1T8F - chain A; structure by X-ray diffraction, 2.15 A resolution.

# Chain A
Molecule: Lysozyme
Source organism: Enterobacteria phage T4
Notes: EC 3.2.1.17
Reference sequence: P00720 (LYCV_BPT4); residue numbers follow UniProt; this construct covers 1-164
Sequence (164 residues; row label = number of the first residue in the row):
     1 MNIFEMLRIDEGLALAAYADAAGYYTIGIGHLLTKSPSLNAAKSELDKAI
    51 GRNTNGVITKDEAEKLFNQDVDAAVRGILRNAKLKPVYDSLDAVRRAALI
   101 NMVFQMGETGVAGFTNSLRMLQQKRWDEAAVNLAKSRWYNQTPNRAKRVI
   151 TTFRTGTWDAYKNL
Disordered / not traced: 163-164
Differences from the reference sequence: engineered mutation Ala-14 (Arg in P00720), Ala-16 (Lys in P00720), Ala-17 (Ile in P00720), Ala-19 (Lys in P00720), Ala-21 (Thr in P00720), Ala-22 (Glu in P00720), Thr-54 (Cys in P00720), Ala-97 (Cys in P00720)
Swiss-Prot annotation at these positions:
  - active site (Proton donor/acceptor): Glu-11, Asp-20
  - binding site (substrate): Leu-32, Phe-104, Ser-117, Asn-132
  - mutagenesis: Glu-11 (E11A/F/H/M/N: Complete loss of enzymatic activity; E11N: Loss of 84% of enzymatic activity; E11Q: Complete loss of activity), Asp-20 (D20A/N/S/T: Complete loss of enzymatic activity; D20C: Nearly no effet on specific enzymatic activity; D20E/Q: Loss of 99% of enzymatic activity), Thr-26 (T26E: Complete loss of activity at neutral pH; covalently bound substrate; T26H: Facilitates transglycosylation more effectively than hydrolysis; covalently bound substrate), Gly-30 (G30A: Almost complete loss of enzymatic activity; G30F: Almost complete loss of enzymatic activity. The enzyme is destabilized by 1.5 kcal/mol), Ser-117 (S117F: 10-fold decrease in enzymatic activity; S117I: 500-fold decrease in enzymatic activity; S117V: 50-fold decrease in enzymatic activity), Asn-132 (N132I: 5-fold decrease in enzymatic activity; N132M/F: 2-fold decrease in enzymatic activity)
From the paper describing this entry:
  - mutagenesis - R14A/K16A/I17A/K19A/T21A/E22A: decreased stability
  - conformationally variable residues (side-chain flip): Arg-137

# Overview
From UniProt: active-site residues Glu-11 and Asp-20, 4 substrate-binding residues and 6 mutagenesis sites.
From the paper: R14A/K16A/I17A/K19A/T21A/E22A reduce stability; conformational variability at Arg-137.
Chain A is Lysozyme (Enterobacteria phage T4); the structure, Crystal structure of phage T4 lysozyme mutant
R14A/K16A/I17A/K19A/T21A/E22A/C54T/C97A, was determined by X-ray diffraction, deposited together with 1SSW,
1SSY and 1T8G.
